PDB entry 7YZM | X-ray diffraction, 1.82 A resolution | chains A and B of the 4 polymer chains in the assembly

[Chain A (and B)]
Protein: Dehydratase family protein
Source organism: Carboxydothermus hydrogenoformans Z-2901
Notes: chain B of this document is another copy of the same molecule, construct and numbering; everything in this record applies to it too
Reference sequence: Q3AET9 (Q3AET9_CARHZ); numbering as in UniProt (aligned over 1-421)
Sequence (422 residues; each row starts with the number of its first residue; numbering starts at 0):
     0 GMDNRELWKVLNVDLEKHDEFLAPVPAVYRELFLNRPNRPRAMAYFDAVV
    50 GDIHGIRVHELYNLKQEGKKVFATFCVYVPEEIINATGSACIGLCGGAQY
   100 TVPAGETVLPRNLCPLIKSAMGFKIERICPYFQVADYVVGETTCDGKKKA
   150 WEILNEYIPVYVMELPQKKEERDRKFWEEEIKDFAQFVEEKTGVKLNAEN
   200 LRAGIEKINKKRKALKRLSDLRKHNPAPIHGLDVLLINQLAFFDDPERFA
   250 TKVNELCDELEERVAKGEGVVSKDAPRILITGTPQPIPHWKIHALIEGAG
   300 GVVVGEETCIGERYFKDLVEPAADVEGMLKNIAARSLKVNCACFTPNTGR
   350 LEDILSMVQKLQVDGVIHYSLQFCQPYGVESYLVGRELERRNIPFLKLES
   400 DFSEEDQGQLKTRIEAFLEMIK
Construct notes: expression tag (0)
Bound ions: Double cubane cluster Fe: Cys-75, Cys-113, Cys-143, Cys-308, Cys-340, Cys-373
Small-molecule neighbours: Double cubane cluster (BJ8): Phe-74, Cys-75, Val-76, Tyr-77, Cys-113, Leu-115, Ile-116, Glu-140, Thr-142, Cys-143, Lys-146, Thr-282, Pro-283, Cys-308, Arg-312, Val-338, Cys-340, Leu-370, Phe-372, Cys-373, Tyr-376

[Chain A / chain B interface]
Residue-residue contacts (81):
  Thr-106(A) / Tyr-381(B)
  Val-107(A) / Tyr-381(B)
  Pro-109(A) / Gly-377(B)
  Pro-109(A) / Val-378(B)
  Asn-111(A) / Gln-371(B)
  Asn-111(A) / Phe-372(B)
  Asn-111(A) / Gln-374(B)  hydrogen bond (backbone-side chain)
  Leu-112(A) / Gln-374(B)
  Leu-112(A) / Val-378(B)  hydrophobic
  Thr-141(A) / Gln-166(B)  hydrogen bond (backbone-side chain)
  Cys-143(A) / Asp-144(B)
  Asp-144(A) / Cys-143(B)
  Asp-144(A) / Asp-144(B)  hydrogen bond (backbone-side chain)
  Asp-144(A) / Pro-375(B)
  Lys-147(A) / Gln-166(B)  hydrogen bond
  Lys-147(A) / Cys-342(B)  hydrogen bond (side chain-backbone)
  Lys-148(A) / Ala-341(B)  hydrogen bond (side chain-backbone)
  Lys-148(A) / Phe-343(B)  hydrogen bond (side chain-backbone)
  Lys-148(A) / Val-378(B)
  Lys-148(A) / Glu-379(B)  salt bridge
  Glu-151(A) / Phe-343(B)
  Glu-151(A) / Thr-344(B)  hydrogen bond
  Glu-151(A) / Pro-345(B)
  Glu-151(A) / Leu-382(B)
  Ile-152(A) / Tyr-381(B)  hydrophobic
  Glu-155(A) / Leu-382(B)
  Glu-155(A) / Arg-385(B)  salt bridge
  Val-161(A) / Lys-167(B)  hydrogen bond (backbone-side chain)
  Glu-163(A) / Pro-165(B)
  Glu-163(A) / Gln-166(B)  hydrogen bond (side chain-backbone)
  Glu-163(A) / Lys-167(B)
  Glu-163(A) / Asp-172(B)
  Leu-164(A) / Gln-166(B)  hydrogen bond (backbone-side chain)
  Pro-165(A) / Glu-163(B)
  Gln-166(A) / Thr-141(B)  hydrogen bond (side chain-backbone)
  Gln-166(A) / Lys-147(B)  hydrogen bond
  Gln-166(A) / Glu-163(B)  hydrogen bond (backbone-side chain)
  Gln-166(A) / Leu-164(B)  hydrogen bond (side chain-backbone)
  Gln-166(A) / Gln-166(B)
  Lys-167(A) / Val-161(B)  hydrogen bond (side chain-backbone)
  Lys-167(A) / Glu-163(B)
  Arg-171(A) / Phe-175(B)  hydrogen bond (side chain-backbone)
  Arg-171(A) / Glu-178(B)
  Arg-171(A) / Glu-179(B)  salt bridge
  Arg-171(A) / Asp-182(B)  salt bridge
  Asp-172(A) / Glu-163(B)
  Asp-172(A) / Phe-175(B)
  Phe-175(A) / Asp-172(B)
  Phe-175(A) / Phe-175(B)  hydrophobic
  Glu-178(A) / Arg-171(B)
  Glu-179(A) / Arg-171(B)  salt bridge
  Asp-182(A) / Arg-171(B)  salt bridge
  Ala-341(A) / Lys-148(B)  hydrogen bond (backbone-side chain)
  Cys-342(A) / Lys-147(B)  hydrogen bond (backbone-side chain)
  Phe-343(A) / Lys-148(B)  hydrogen bond (backbone-side chain)
  Phe-343(A) / Glu-151(B)
  Thr-344(A) / Lys-147(B)
  Thr-344(A) / Glu-151(B)  hydrogen bond
  Pro-345(A) / Glu-151(B)
  Gln-371(A) / Asn-111(B)
  Phe-372(A) / Asn-111(B)
  Phe-372(A) / Phe-372(B)  hydrophobic
  Phe-372(A) / Gln-374(B)  hydrogen bond (backbone-side chain)
  Gln-374(A) / Asn-111(B)  hydrogen bond (side chain-backbone)
  Gln-374(A) / Leu-112(B)
  Gln-374(A) / Asp-144(B)
  Gln-374(A) / Phe-372(B)  hydrogen bond (side chain-backbone)
  Gln-374(A) / Gln-374(B)
  Pro-375(A) / Asp-144(B)
  Pro-375(A) / Lys-148(B)
  Gly-377(A) / Pro-109(B)
  Val-378(A) / Pro-109(B)
  Val-378(A) / Leu-112(B)  hydrophobic
  Val-378(A) / Lys-148(B)
  Val-378(A) / Ile-152(B)  hydrophobic
  Glu-379(A) / Lys-148(B)  salt bridge
  Tyr-381(A) / Val-107(B)
  Tyr-381(A) / Ile-152(B)  hydrophobic
  Leu-382(A) / Glu-151(B)
  Leu-382(A) / Glu-155(B)
  Arg-385(A) / Glu-155(B)  salt bridge
Interface residues without a listed pair, chain A (44 interface residues in all): Leu-108, Thr-142, Ala-149, Asn-346
Interface residues without a listed pair, chain B (45 interface residues in all): Thr-106, Leu-108, Thr-142, Gly-145, Ala-149, Asn-346

[Overview]
44 residues of chain A and 45 residues of chain B are in contact, with 24 hydrogen bonds and 8 salt bridges.
Polar contacts include Lys-148(A)/Glu-379(B), Glu-155(A)/Arg-385(B) and Arg-171(A)/Glu-179(B). Ligands of
chain A: Double cubane cluster.
Both chains are Dehydratase family protein (Carboxydothermus hydrogenoformans Z-2901). Entry 7YZM
(MgADPNP-bound DCCP:DCCP-R complex) was determined by X-ray diffraction, deposited together with 7YZQ.
